Entry 6UMM (electron microscopy, 3.70 A resolution); this record covers chains D and H of the 10 polymer chains in the assembly.

[Chain D]
Protein: ESX-3 secretion system ATPase EccB3
Source organism: Mycobacterium smegmatis (strain ATCC 700084 / mc(2)155)
Notes: EC 3.6.-.-
Reference sequence: A0QQ39 (ECCB3_MYCS2); residue numbers follow UniProt; this construct covers 13-93
Sequence (81 residues; numbered 13 to 93; the number before each row is that of its first residue):
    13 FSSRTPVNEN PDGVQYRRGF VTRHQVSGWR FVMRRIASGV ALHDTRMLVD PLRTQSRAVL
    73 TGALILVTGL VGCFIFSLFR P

[Chain H]
Protein: ESX-3 secretion system protein EccD3
Source organism: Mycobacterium smegmatis (strain ATCC 700084 / mc(2)155)
Reference sequence: A0QQ46 (ECCD3_MYCS2); residue numbers follow UniProt; this construct covers 1-475
Sequence (475 residues; row label = number of the first residue in the row):
     1 MSENTVMPIV RVAVLAAGDD GGRLTEMALP SELPLREILP AVQRIVQPAR ENDGAADPAA
    61 APNPVRLSLA PIGGAPFSLD ATLDTVGVVD GDLLALQAVP SGPPAPRIVE DIADAAVIFS
   121 EARRRQWGPT HIARGAALAL IGLILVGTGL SVAHRVITGD LLGQFIVSGI ALATVIAALA
   181 VRNRSAVLAT SLAVTALVPV AAAFALGVPG DFGAPNVLLA AAGVAAWSLI SMAGSPDDRG
   241 IAVFTATAVT GVGVLLVAGA ASLWVISSDV IGCALVLLGL IVTVQAAQLS AMWARFPLPV
   301 IPAPGDPTPA ARPLSVLADL PRRVRVSQAH QTGVIAAGVL LGVAGSVALV SSANASPWAW
   361 YIVVAAAAGA ALRARVWDSA ACKAWLLGHS YLLAVALLVA FVIGDRYQAA LWALAALAVL
   421 VLVWIVAALN PKIASPDTYS LPMRRMVGFL ATGLDASLIP VMALLVGLFS LVLDR
Not modelled in the structure: 1-6, 50-66

[How chain D and chain H interact]
Pairs across the interface (12; chain D residue first):
  Arg30(D) - Arg375(H)
  Arg30(D) - Asp378(H)  salt bridge
  Arg30(D) - Lys383(H)
  Phe32(D) - Arg375(H)
  Val33(D) - Leu441(H)  hydrophobic
  Val33(D) - Arg444(H)
  Val33(D) - Arg445(H)
  Arg35(D) - Arg445(H)
  Gln37(D) - Leu441(H)
  Val38(D) - Arg445(H)
  Trp41(D) - Ser440(H)
  Trp41(D) - Pro442(H)  hydrophobic
Also at the interface, not in a pair above, chain D (8 interface residues in all): Gly31
Also at the interface, not in a pair above, chain H (11 interface residues in all): Val376, Pro436, Asp437

[Summary]
The interface between chain D and chain H involves 8 residues on one side and 11 on the other; the contacts
include 1 salt bridge. The salt-bridged pair is Arg30(D)-Asp378(H).
Chain D is ESX-3 secretion system ATPase EccB3 and chain H is ESX-3 secretion system protein EccD3, both from
Mycobacterium smegmatis (strain ATCC 700084 / mc(2)155); the structure, A complete structure of the ESX-3
translocon complex, was determined by electron microscopy.
